7BAI - chains A and C of the 4 polymer chains in the assembly; structure by X-ray diffraction, 3.40 A resolution.

[Chain A]
Name: Antiviral innate immune response receptor RIG-I
Source organism: Homo sapiens
Notes: EC 3.6.4.13
UniProt: O95786 (DDX58_HUMAN); residues 802-925 here = UniProt positions 802-925
Sequence (127 residues; row label = number of the first residue in the row):
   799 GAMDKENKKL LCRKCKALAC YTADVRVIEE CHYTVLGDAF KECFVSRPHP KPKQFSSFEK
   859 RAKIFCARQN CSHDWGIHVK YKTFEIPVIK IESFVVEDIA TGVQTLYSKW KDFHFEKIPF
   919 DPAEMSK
Disordered / not traced: 799-803, 924-925
Differences from the reference sequence: expression tag (799-801)
Curated features (UniProtKB/Swiss-Prot):
  - binding site (Zn(2+)): Cys-810, Cys-813, Cys-864, Cys-869
  - modified residue: Ser-854 (Phosphoserine), Ser-855 (Phosphoserine), Lys-858 (N6-acetyllysine), Lys-909 (N6-acetyllysine)
  - cross-link: Lys-812 (Glycyl lysine isopeptide (Lys-Gly) (interchain with G-Cter in ubiquitin))
  - mutagenesis: Lys-849 (K849R: Decreased ubiquitination and function in RIG-I signaling pathway without effect on RNA-binding; when associated with R-788, R-851, R-888, R-907 and R-909), Lys-851 (K851R: Decreased ubiquitination and function in RIG-I signaling pathway without effect on RNA-binding; when associated with R-788, R-849, R-888, R-907 and R-909), Lys-888 (K888R: Decreased ubiquitination and function in RIG-I signaling pathway without effect on RNA-binding; when associated with R-788, R-849, R-851, R-907 and R-909), Lys-907 (K907R: Decreased ubiquitination and function in RIG-I signaling pathway without effect on RNA-binding; when associated with R-788, R-849, R-851, R-888 and R-909), Lys-909 (K909Q: Acetylation-mimic mutant which abolishes the ability to inhibit viral replication; K909R: Acetylation-resistant mutant which inhibits viral replication similar to the wild-type ...)
Bound ions: Zn2+: Cys-810, Cys-813, Cys-864, Cys-869
From the paper describing this entry:
  - binding site for the 12-nt RNA strand (chain C): Lys-858, Gly-874, Lys-888
  - binding site for the 12-nt RNA strand: Lys-861
  - mutagenesis - I875A: increased binding to p-dsRNA
  - mutagenesis - I875A: increased signaling in response to synthetic 5 ' p-dsRNA
  - mutagenesis - I875A: decreased binding to ' OH-dsRNA
  - mutagenesis - I875A: unchanged signaling in response to ' OH-dsRNA
  - mutagenesis - H830A: increased signaling

[Chain C]
Molecule: 12-nt RNA strand
Sequence (12 nucleotides; each row starts with the number of its first residue):
     1 GACGCUAGCG UC
Modified residues: GDP (guanosine-5'-diphosphate) at position 1

[Chain A / chain C interface]
Pairs across the interface (14; chain A residue first):
  Cys-829(A) / A2(C)  hydrogen bond to the sugar
  His-830(A) / GDP_1(C)
  His-830(A) / A2(C)  sugar contact
  Lys-851(A) / GDP_1(C)
  Phe-853(A) / GDP_1(C)
  Lys-858(A) / GDP_1(C)
  Gly-874(A) / GDP_1(C)
  Ile-875(A) / GDP_1(C)
  Val-886(A) / GDP_1(C)
  Lys-888(A) / GDP_1(C)
  Lys-888(A) / A2(C)  phosphate contact
  Lys-907(A) / C3(C)  salt bridge to the phosphate
  Lys-907(A) / G4(C)  salt bridge to the phosphate
  Trp-908(A) / A2(C)  hydrogen bond to the phosphate
Also at the interface, not in a pair above, chain A (16 interface residues in all): His-847, Asp-872, Ile-887, Ile-889, Lys-909

[Overview]
Chain A and chain C form an interface of 16 and 4 residues respectively, with 2 hydrogen bonds and 2 salt
bridges. Among the polar pairs are Cys-829(A)/A2(C), Trp-908(A)/A2(C) and Lys-907(A)/C3(C). From the paper: a
binding site for the 12-nt RNA strand (chain C) at Lys-858(A), Gly-874(A) and Lys-888(A); I875A of chain A
increases binding to p-dsRNA.
Chain A is Antiviral innate immune response receptor RIG-I (Homo sapiens) and chain C is a 12-nt RNA strand;
the structure, Structure of RIG-I CTD (I875A) bound to p-RNA, was determined by X-ray diffraction, deposited
together with 7BAH.
